PDB entry 8WLX | X-ray diffraction, 1.56 A resolution | chains A and B

== Chain A (and B) ==
Name: CMP/dCMP deaminase, zinc-binding protein
Organism: Mycolicibacterium smegmatis MC2 155
Notes: chain B of this document is another copy of the same molecule, construct and numbering; everything in this record applies to it too
Reference sequence: I7G9Z0 (I7G9Z0_MYCS2); residues 2-159 here = UniProt positions 2-159
Chain sequence (158 residues; row label = number of the first residue in the row):
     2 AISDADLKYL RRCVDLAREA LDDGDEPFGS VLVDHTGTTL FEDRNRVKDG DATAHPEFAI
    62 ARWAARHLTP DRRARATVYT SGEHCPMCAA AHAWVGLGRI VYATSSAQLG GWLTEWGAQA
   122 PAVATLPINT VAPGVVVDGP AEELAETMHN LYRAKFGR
Sequence notes: conflict Ala123 (Pro in I7G9Z0)
Metal / ion sites: Zn2+: His56, Cys86, Cys89

== Chain A / chain B interface ==
Contacting residue pairs (50):
  Asp52(A) with Arg63(B), salt bridge
  Ala53(A) with Trp95(B)
  Thr54(A) with Arg63(B), hydrogen bond; Ala92(B); Val96(B)
  His56(A) with Trp95(B)
  Phe59(A) with Phe59(B), hydrophobic; Arg63(B); Met88(B), hydrophobic
  Arg63(A) with Asp52(B), salt bridge; Thr54(B), hydrogen bond; Phe59(B)
  Cys86(A) with Trp95(B), hydrogen bond
  Met88(A) with Phe59(B), hydrophobic; Met88(B); Ala91(B); Ala92(B), hydrophobic; Trp95(B)
  Ala91(A) with Met88(B); Val124(B)
  Ala92(A) with Thr54(B); Met88(B), hydrophobic
  Ala94(A) with Ala123(B); Val124(B), hydrophobic
  Trp95(A) with Ala53(B); His56(B); Cys86(B); Met88(B); Pro122(B), hydrophobic; Val124(B)
  Val96(A) with Thr54(B)
  Pro122(A) with Trp95(B), hydrophobic
  Ala123(A) with Ala94(B); Ala133(B); Pro134(B)
  Val124(A) with Ala91(B); Ala94(B), hydrophobic; Trp95(B); Val132(B)
  Ala125(A) with Thr131(B); Val132(B), hydrogen bond (backbone-backbone)
  Leu127(A) with Leu127(B), hydrophobic; Thr131(B)
  Thr131(A) with Ala125(B); Leu127(B)
  Val132(A) with Val124(B); Ala125(B), hydrogen bond (backbone-backbone); Leu127(B), hydrophobic
  Pro134(A) with Ala123(B); Ala125(B)
Interface residues without a listed pair, chain A (27 interface residues in all): Gly51, Ala55, Ala66, Arg74, Pro87, Ala133
Interface residues without a listed pair, chain B (26 interface residues in all): Gly51, Ala55, Ala66, Pro87

== Overview ==
27 residues of chain A and 26 residues of chain B are in contact; the contacts include 5 hydrogen bonds and 2
salt bridges. Among the polar pairs are Asp52(A)-Arg63(B), Thr54(A)-Arg63(B) and Cys86(A)-Trp95(B). His56(A),
Cys86(A) and Cys89(A) coordinate Zn2+.
Both chains are CMP/dCMP deaminase, zinc-binding protein (Mycolicibacterium smegmatis MC2 155). Entry 8WLX
(Crystal structure of P123A_Msd) was determined by X-ray diffraction together with 8WLV and 8WLW from the same
study.
